4MQ9 - chains B and D of the 7 polymer chains in the assembly; structure by X-ray diffraction, 3.35 A resolution.

[Chain B]
Molecule: DNA-directed RNA polymerase subunit alpha
Source organism: Thermus thermophilus
Notes: EC 2.7.7.6; fragment: rpoa
UniProt: Q5SHR6 (RPOA_THET8); numbering as in UniProt (aligned over 1-314)
Amino-acid sequence (314 residues; row label = number of the first residue in the row):
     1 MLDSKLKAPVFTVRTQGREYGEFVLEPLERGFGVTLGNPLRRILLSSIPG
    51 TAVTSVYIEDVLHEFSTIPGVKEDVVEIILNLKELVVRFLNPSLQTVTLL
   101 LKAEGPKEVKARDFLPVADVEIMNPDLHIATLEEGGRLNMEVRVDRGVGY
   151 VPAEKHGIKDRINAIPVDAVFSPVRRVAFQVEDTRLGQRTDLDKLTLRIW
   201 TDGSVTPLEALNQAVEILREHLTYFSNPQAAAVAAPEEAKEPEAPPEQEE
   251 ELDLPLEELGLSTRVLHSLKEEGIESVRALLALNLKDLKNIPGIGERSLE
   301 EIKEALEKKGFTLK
Not modelled in the structure: 1-6, 155-160, 237-314

[Chain D]
Molecule: DNA-directed RNA polymerase subunit beta'
Source organism: Thermus thermophilus
Notes: EC 2.7.7.6; fragment: rpoc
UniProt: Q8RQE8 (RPOC_THET8); numbering as in UniProt (aligned over 1-1524)
Amino-acid sequence (1524 residues; numbered 1 to 1524; the number before each row is that of its first residue):
     1 MKKEVRKVRIALASPEKIRSWSYGEVEKPETINYRTLKPERDGLFDERIF
    51 GPIKDYECACGKYKRQRFEGKVCERCGVEVTKSIVRRYRMGHIELATPAA
   101 HIWFVKDVPSKIGTLLDLSATELEQVLYFSKYIVLDPKGAILNGVPVEKR
   151 QLLTDEEYRELRYGKQETYPLPPGVDALVKDGEEVVKGQELAPGVVSRLD
   201 GVALYRFPRRVRVEYVKKERAGLRLPLAAWVEKEAYKPGEILAELPEPYL
   251 FRAEEEGVVELKELEEGAFLVLRREDEPVATYFLPVGMTPLVVHGEIVEK
   301 GQPLAEAKGLLRMPRQVRAAQVEAEEEGETVYLTLFLEWTEPKDYRVQPH
   351 MNVVVPEGARVEAGDKIVAAIDPEEEVIAEAEGVVHLHEPASILVVKARV
   401 YPFEDDVEVSTGDRVAPGDVLADGGKVKSDVYGRVEVDLVRNVVRVVESY
   451 DIDARMGAEAIQQLLKELDLEALEKELLEEMKHPSRARRAKARKRLEVVR
   501 AFLDSGNRPEWMILEAVPVLPPDLRPMVQVDGGRFATSDLNDLYRRLINR
   551 NNRLKKLLAQGAPEIIIRNEKRMLQEAVDALLDNGRRGAPVTNPGSDRPL
   601 RSLTDILSGKQGRFRQNLLGKRVDYSGRSVIVVGPQLKLHQCGLPKRMAL
   651 ELFKPFLLKKMEEKGIAPNVKAARRMLERQRDIKDEVWDALEEVIHGKVV
   701 LLNRAPTLHRLGIQAFQPVLVEGQSIQLHPLVCEAFNADFDGDQMAVHVP
   751 LSSFAQAEARIQMLSAHNLLSPASGEPLAKPSRDIILGLYYITQVRKEKK
   801 GAGLEFATPEEALAAHERGEVALNAPIKVAGRETSVGRLKYVFANPDEAL
   851 LAVAHGIVDLQDVVTVRYMGKRLETSPGRILFARIVAEAVEDEKVAWELI
   901 QLDVPQEKNSLKDLVYQAFLRLGMEKTARLLDALKYYGFTFSTTSGITIG
   951 IDDAVIPEEKKQYLEEADRKLLQIEQAYEMGFLTDRERYDQILQLWTETT
  1001 EKVTQAVFKNFEENYPFNPLYVMAQSGARGNPQQIRQLCGLRGLMQKPSG
  1051 ETFEVPVRSSFREGLTVLEYFISSHGARKGGADTALRTADSGYLTRKLVD
  1101 VTHEIVVREADCGTTNYISVPLFQPDEVTRSLRLRKRADIEAGLYGRVLA
  1151 REVEVLGVRLEEGRYLSMDDVHLLIKAAEAGEIQEVPVRSPLTCQTRYGV
  1201 CQKCYGYDLSMARPVSIGEAVGIVAAQSIGEPGTQLTMRTFHTGGVAGAA
  1251 DITQGLPRVIELFEARRPKAKAVISEIDGVVRIEETEEKLSVFVESEGFS
  1301 KEYKLPKEARLLVKDGDYVEAGQPLTRGAIDPHQLLEAKGPEAVERYLVE
  1351 EIQKVYRAQGVKLHDKHIEIVVRQMMKYVEVTDPGDSRLLEGQVLEKWDV
  1401 EALNERLIAEGKTPVAWKPLLMGVTKSALSTKSWLSAASFQNTTHVLTEA
  1451 AIAGKKDELIGLKENVILGRLIPAGTGSDFVRFTQVVDQKTLKAIEEARK
  1501 EAVEAKERPAARRGVKREQPGKQA
Not modelled in the structure: 1, 216-338, 1241-1250, 1500-1524
Ion coordination: Zn2+ site 1: Cys58, Cys60, Cys73, Cys76; Mg2+: Asp739, Asp741, Asp743; Zn2+ site 2: Cys1112, Cys1194, Cys1201, Cys1204

[How chain B and chain D interact]
Contacting residue pairs (36; chain B residue first):
  Leu45(B) - Leu851(D)
  Leu45(B) - Ala854(D)  hydrophobic
  Leu45(B) - His855(D)
  Ser46(B) - His855(D)
  His63(B) - Glu810(D)  salt bridge
  Phe65(B) - Pro809(D)  hydrophobic
  Asp74(B) - Arg872(D)  salt bridge
  Glu77(B) - Arg867(D)  salt bridge
  Glu77(B) - Arg872(D)  salt bridge
  Leu80(B) - Val842(D)
  Leu80(B) - Phe843(D)
  Leu80(B) - Ala844(D)
  Leu80(B) - Arg867(D)  hydrogen bond (backbone-side chain)
  Asn81(B) - Arg867(D)  hydrogen bond
  Lys83(B) - Val842(D)  hydrogen bond (side chain-backbone)
  Lys83(B) - Glu848(D)  salt bridge
  Glu84(B) - Ala844(D)
  Glu84(B) - Asn845(D)
  Glu84(B) - Arg867(D)  salt bridge
  Gly149(B) - His855(D)
  Tyr150(B) - Phe843(D)
  Tyr150(B) - Glu848(D)  hydrogen bond
  Tyr150(B) - Ala852(D)  hydrophobic
  Tyr150(B) - His855(D)
  Pro152(B) - Ile857(D)  hydrophobic
  Glu154(B) - Lys840(D)
  Asp168(B) - Val842(D)
  Val170(B) - Leu851(D)  hydrophobic
  Arg175(B) - Asn845(D)
  Arg175(B) - Asp847(D)
  Arg176(B) - Arg884(D)
  Arg176(B) - Glu888(D)  salt bridge
  Arg185(B) - Asp689(D)  salt bridge
  Arg185(B) - Glu692(D)  salt bridge
  Gln188(B) - Glu722(D)
  Thr190(B) - Glu722(D)  hydrogen bond
Interface residues without a listed pair, chain B (23 interface residues in all): Glu64, Val76
Interface residues without a listed pair, chain D (25 interface residues in all): Asp685, Leu813, Glu817, Leu839

[Overview]
23 residues of chain B face 25 of chain D across their interface, with 5 hydrogen bonds and 9 salt bridges.
Polar contacts include His63(B)-Glu810(D), Asp74(B)-Arg872(D) and Glu77(B)-Arg867(D). Cys58(D), Cys60(D),
Cys73(D) and Cys76(D) form the Zn2+ site 1.
Chain B is DNA-directed RNA polymerase subunit alpha and chain D is DNA-directed RNA polymerase subunit beta',
both from Thermus thermophilus; the structure, Crystal structure of Thermus thermophilus RNA polymerase
holoenzyme in complex with GE23077, was determined by X-ray diffraction together with 4OIN, 4OIO, 4OIP, 4OIQ
and 4OIR from the same study.
